Entry 3CEJ (X-ray diffraction, 3.30 A resolution); this record covers chains A and B.

# Chain A (and B)
Name: Glycogen phosphorylase, liver form
Organism: Homo sapiens
Notes: EC 2.4.1.1; chain B of this document is another copy of the same molecule, construct and numbering; everything in this record applies to it too
UniProt: P06737 (PYGL_HUMAN); residues 23-831 here correspond to UniProt positions 24-832 (UniProt number = residue number + 1)
Sequence (809 residues; each row starts with the number of its first residue):
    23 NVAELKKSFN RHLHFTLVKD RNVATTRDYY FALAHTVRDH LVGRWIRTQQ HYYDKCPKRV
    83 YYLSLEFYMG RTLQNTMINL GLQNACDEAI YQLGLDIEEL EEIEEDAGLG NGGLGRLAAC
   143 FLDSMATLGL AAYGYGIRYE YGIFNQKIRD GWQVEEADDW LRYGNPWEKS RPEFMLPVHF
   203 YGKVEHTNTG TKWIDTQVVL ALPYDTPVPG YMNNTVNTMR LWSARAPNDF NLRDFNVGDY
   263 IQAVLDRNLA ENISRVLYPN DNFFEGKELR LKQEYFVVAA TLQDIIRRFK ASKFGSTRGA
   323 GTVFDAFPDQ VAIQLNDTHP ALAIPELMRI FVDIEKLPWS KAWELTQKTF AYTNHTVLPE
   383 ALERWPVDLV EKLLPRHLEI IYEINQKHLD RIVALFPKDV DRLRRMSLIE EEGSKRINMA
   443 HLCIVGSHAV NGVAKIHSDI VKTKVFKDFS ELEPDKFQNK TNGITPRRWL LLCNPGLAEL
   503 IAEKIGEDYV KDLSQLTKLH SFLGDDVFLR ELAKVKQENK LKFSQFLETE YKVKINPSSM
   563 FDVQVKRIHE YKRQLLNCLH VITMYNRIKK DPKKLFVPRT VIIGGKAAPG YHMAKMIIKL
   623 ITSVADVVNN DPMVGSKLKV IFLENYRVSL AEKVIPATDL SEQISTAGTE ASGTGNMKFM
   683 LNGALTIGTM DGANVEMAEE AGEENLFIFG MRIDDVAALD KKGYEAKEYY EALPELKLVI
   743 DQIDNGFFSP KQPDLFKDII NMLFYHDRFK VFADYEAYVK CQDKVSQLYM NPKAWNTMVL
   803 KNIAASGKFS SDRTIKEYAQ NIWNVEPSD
Not modelled in the structure: 250-260, 317-324
Covalent attachments: pyridoxal phosphate (PLP) linked to Lys680
Ligand contacts:
  - AVF (1-{2-[3-(2-Chloro-4,5-difluoro-benzoyl)-ureido]-4-fluoro-phenyl}-piperidine-4-carboxylic acid), molecule 1: Leu39, Val40, Lys41, Asp42, Asn44, Val45
  - AVF, molecule 2: Trp67, Ile68, Gln71, Gln72, Tyr75, Arg81, Tyr155, Lys191, Arg193, Phe196, Asp227, Arg309, Arg310
  - N-acetyl-beta-D-glucopyranosylamine (NBG): Gly135, Leu136, Leu139, Asp283, Asn284, His377, Thr378, Val455, Asn484, Tyr573, Glu672, Ala673, Ser674, Gly675, Thr676
  - pyridoxal phosphate (PLP): Tyr90, Asn133, Gly134, Gly135, Arg138, Trp491, Lys568, Lys574, Tyr648, Arg649, Val650, Ala653, Gln665, Glu672, Gly675, Thr676, Gly677, Asn678
Swiss-Prot annotation at these positions:
  - binding site (AMP): Asp42 to Asn44, Tyr75, Arg309
  - site: Cys108 (Involved in the association of subunits), Cys142 (Involved in the association of subunits), Tyr155 (May be involved in allosteric control)
  - modified residue: Lys363 (N6-succinyllysine), Lys469 (N6-acetyllysine), Ser523 (Phosphoserine), Ser560 (Phosphoserine), Ser638 (Phosphoserine), Lys680 (N6-(pyridoxal phosphate)lysine), Lys795 (N6-acetyllysine)

# Interface between chain A and chain B
Contacting residue pairs (74):
  His36(A) - Val64(B)
  Phe37(A) - Arg60(B)
  Phe37(A) - Asp61(B)
  Phe37(A) - Val64(B)  hydrophobic
  Thr38(A) - Lys191(B)
  Leu39(A) - Lys191(B)
  Val40(A) - Val64(B)  hydrophobic
  Val40(A) - Ile68(B)  hydrophobic
  Lys41(A) - Ile68(B)
  Lys41(A) - Arg193(B)
  Lys41(A) - Glu195(B)  salt bridge
  Arg60(A) - Phe37(B)  hydrogen bond (side chain-backbone)
  Arg60(A) - Thr38(B)
  Asp61(A) - Phe37(B)
  Val64(A) - His36(B)
  Val64(A) - Phe37(B)
  Val64(A) - Val40(B)  hydrophobic
  Trp67(A) - Val40(B)  hydrophobic
  Ile68(A) - His36(B)
  Ile68(A) - Val40(B)
  Tyr163(A) - Val266(B)  hydrophobic
  Tyr163(A) - Arg269(B)  hydrogen bond
  Tyr163(A) - Glu273(B)
  Phe166(A) - Tyr262(B)
  Glu177(A) - Tyr262(B)
  Ala179(A) - Arg269(B)
  Asp181(A) - Arg247(B)  salt bridge
  Asp181(A) - Arg269(B)  salt bridge
  Arg184(A) - Arg247(B)
  Arg184(A) - Ala248(B)  hydrogen bond (side chain-backbone)
  Tyr185(A) - Pro194(B)  hydrophobic
  Lys191(A) - Thr38(B)
  Lys191(A) - Leu39(B)
  Arg193(A) - Lys41(B)
  Pro194(A) - Tyr185(B)  hydrophobic
  Glu195(A) - Lys41(B)  salt bridge
  Glu195(A) - Thr47(B)
  Met197(A) - Arg184(B)
  Leu222(A) - Arg184(B)
  Arg247(A) - Asp181(B)  salt bridge
  Arg247(A) - Arg184(B)
  Ala248(A) - Arg184(B)  hydrogen bond (backbone-side chain)
  Tyr262(A) - Phe166(B)
  Tyr262(A) - Glu177(B)
  Tyr262(A) - Pro281(B)  hydrophobic
  Tyr262(A) - Pro611(B)  hydrophobic
  Ile263(A) - Val278(B)  hydrophobic
  Ile263(A) - Tyr280(B)  hydrophobic
  Ile263(A) - Pro281(B)
  Val266(A) - Tyr163(B)  hydrophobic
  Val266(A) - Val278(B)  hydrophobic
  Leu267(A) - Asn274(B)
  Leu267(A) - Arg277(B)
  Leu267(A) - Val278(B)  hydrophobic
  Leu267(A) - Leu291(B)  hydrophobic
  Arg269(A) - Tyr163(B)  hydrogen bond
  Arg269(A) - Ala179(B)
  Arg269(A) - Asp181(B)  salt bridge
  Asn270(A) - Asn270(B)
  Asn270(A) - Asn274(B)  hydrogen bond
  Asn270(A) - Arg277(B)  hydrogen bond
  Glu273(A) - Tyr163(B)  hydrogen bond
  Asn274(A) - Leu267(B)
  Asn274(A) - Asn270(B)  hydrogen bond
  Arg277(A) - Asn270(B)
  Val278(A) - Tyr262(B)  hydrophobic
  Val278(A) - Ile263(B)  hydrophobic
  Val278(A) - Val266(B)  hydrophobic
  Val278(A) - Leu267(B)  hydrophobic
  Tyr280(A) - Ile263(B)  hydrophobic
  Pro281(A) - Tyr262(B)  hydrophobic
  Pro281(A) - Ile263(B)
  Leu291(A) - Ile263(B)  hydrophobic
  Pro611(A) - Tyr262(B)  hydrophobic
Interface residues without a listed pair, chain A (49 interface residues in all): Asp42, Thr47, Gly164, Ser192, Leu224, Pro249, Asp261, Leu279, Lys289
Interface residues without a listed pair, chain B (54 interface residues in all): Asp42, Arg49, Asp50, Gly65, Trp67, Gln72, Gly164, Ser192, Met197, Leu222, Leu224, Pro249, Asp261, Leu279, Glu287, Lys289

# Overview
Chain A and chain B form an interface of 49 and 54 residues respectively, with 9 hydrogen bonds and 6 salt
bridges. Among the polar pairs are Lys41(A)-Glu195(B), Asp181(A)-Arg247(B) and Asp181(A)-Arg269(B). Ligands of
chain A: N-acetyl-beta-D-glucopyranosylamine and compound AVF.
Both chains are Glycogen phosphorylase, liver form (Homo sapiens). Entry 3CEJ (Human glycogen phosphorylase
(tense state) in complex with the allosteric inhibitor AVE2865) was determined by X-ray diffraction, deposited
together with 3CEH and 3CEM.
